8E24 - chains A and B of the 3 polymer chains in the assembly; structure by X-ray diffraction, 2.34 A resolution.

Chain A:
Protein: DNA polymerase theta
Source organism: Homo sapiens
Notes: EC 2.7.7.7
UniProtKB: O75417 (DPOLQ_HUMAN); residue numbers follow UniProt; this construct covers 1818-1867, 1889-1920, 1934-2146, 2171-2263, 2304-2509, 1 more blocks
Sequence (668 residues; numbered 1817 to 2590; 106 numbers in that range are skipped by the numbering (no residue carries them; nothing is unmodelled there); the number before each row is that of its first residue):
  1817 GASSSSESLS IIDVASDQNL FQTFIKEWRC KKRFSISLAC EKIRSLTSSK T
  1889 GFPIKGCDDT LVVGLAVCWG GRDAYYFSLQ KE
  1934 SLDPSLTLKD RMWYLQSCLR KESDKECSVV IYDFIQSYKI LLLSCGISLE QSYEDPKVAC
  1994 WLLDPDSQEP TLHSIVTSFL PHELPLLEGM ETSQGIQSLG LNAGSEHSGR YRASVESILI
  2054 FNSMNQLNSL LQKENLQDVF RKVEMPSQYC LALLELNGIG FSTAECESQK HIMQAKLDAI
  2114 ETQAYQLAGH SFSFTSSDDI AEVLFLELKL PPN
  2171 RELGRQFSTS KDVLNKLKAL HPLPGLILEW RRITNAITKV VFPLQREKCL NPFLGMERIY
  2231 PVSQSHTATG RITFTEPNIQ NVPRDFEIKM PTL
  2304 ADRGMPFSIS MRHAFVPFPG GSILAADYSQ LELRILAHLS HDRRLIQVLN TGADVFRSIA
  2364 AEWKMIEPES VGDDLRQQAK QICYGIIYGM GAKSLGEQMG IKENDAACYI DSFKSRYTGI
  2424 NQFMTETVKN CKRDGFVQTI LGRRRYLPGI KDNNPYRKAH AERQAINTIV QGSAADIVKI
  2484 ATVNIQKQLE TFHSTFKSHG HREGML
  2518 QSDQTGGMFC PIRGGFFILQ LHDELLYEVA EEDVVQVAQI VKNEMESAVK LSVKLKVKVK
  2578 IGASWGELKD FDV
Unresolved in the structure: 1817-1822, 2171-2178, 2190, 2518-2525, 2590
Construct notes: expression tag (1817)
Swiss-Prot annotation at these positions:
  - region: Lys-2142 to Asn-2146, Leu-2173 to Phe-2177 (Loop 1)
  - binding site (Mg(2+)): Asp-2330, Tyr-2331, Asp-2540
  - mutagenesis: Ser-1977 (S1977P: Decreased protein stability), Lys-2181 (K2181A: Impaired ability to bypasse abasic sites), Arg-2202 (R2202A: Impaired ability to bypasse abasic sites. In Pol-theta(RR) mutant; abolished polymerase activity; when associated with V-2254), Arg-2254 (R2254A/V: Impaired ability to bypasse abasic sites; R2254V: In Pol-theta(RR) mutant; abolished polymerase activity; when associated with A-2202), Asp-2540 to Glu-2541 (Abolishes DNA polymerase activity)
Metal / ion sites: Mg2+: Asp-2540 (together with 2'-3'-dideoxyguanosine-5'-triphosphate)
Small-molecule neighbours:
  - 2'-3'-dideoxyguanosine-5'-triphosphate (DG3): Arg-2241, Asp-2330, Tyr-2331, Gln-2333, Glu-2335, Phe-2359, Arg-2379, Lys-2383, Gln-2384, Tyr-2387, Tyr-2391, Asn-2470, Asp-2540
  - UA6 (2-[2,4-bis(trifluoromethyl)phenyl]-N-phenyl-N-[3-(pyridazin-3-yl)prop-2-yn-1-yl]acetamide): Leu-2336, Leu-2348, Val-2351, Val-2358, Ile-2362, Trp-2366, Ile-2385, Cys-2386, Ile-2389, Ile-2390, Met-2402, Tyr-2412, Ser-2415, Phe-2416, Arg-2419, Tyr-2420, Ile-2423
Reported in the primary citation:
  - binding site for UA6: Glu-2365, Cys-2386, Tyr-2412, Arg-2419

Chain B:
Molecule: 17-nt DNA strand
Sequence (17 nucleotides; numbered 1 to 17; the number before each row is that of its first residue):
     1 CGTCCAATGA CAGCCGC
Unresolved in the structure: 15-17

Chain A / chain B interface:
Residue-residue contacts (39; chain A residue first):
  Lys-2209(A) with DG9(B), hydrogen bond to the base; DA10(B), hydrogen bond to the sugar
  Gln-2234(A) with DT8(B), phosphate contact
  Thr-2237(A) with DA7(B), sugar contact
  Ala-2238(A) with DA6(B), phosphate contact; DA7(B), hydrogen bond to the phosphate
  Thr-2239(A) with DA6(B), sugar contact
  Arg-2241(A) with DA6(B), base contact
  Thr-2243(A) with DA7(B), phosphate contact; DT8(B), sugar contact
  Phe-2244(A) with DT8(B), sugar contact
  Thr-2245(A) with DT8(B), phosphate contact; DG9(B), phosphate contact
  Glu-2246(A) with DG9(B), hydrogen bond to the phosphate
  Asn-2248(A) with DT8(B), hydrogen bond to the sugar
  Asn-2251(A) with DT8(B), hydrogen bond to the base
  Gln-2384(A) with DC4(B), base contact
  Tyr-2387(A) with DC4(B), base contact
  Gly-2388(A) with DC4(B), base contact
  Tyr-2391(A) with DC4(B), sugar contact
  Gly-2392(A) with DC4(B), phosphate contact
  Met-2393(A) with DC4(B), phosphate contact
  Gly-2394(A) with DC4(B), hydrogen bond to the phosphate
  Ser-2397(A) with DC4(B), hydrogen bond to the phosphate
  Arg-2448(A) with DA6(B), salt bridge to the phosphate
  Asn-2457(A) with DG2(B), hydrogen bond to the base
  Pro-2458(A) with DT3(B), base contact
  Tyr-2459(A) with DG2(B), base contact; DT3(B), sugar contact
  Ala-2462(A) with DT3(B), base contact
  His-2463(A) with DC5(B), salt bridge to the phosphate
  Arg-2466(A) with DT3(B), hydrogen bond to the base; DC4(B), hydrogen bond to the phosphate; DC5(B), salt bridge to the phosphate
  Gln-2467(A) with DC5(B), phosphate contact; DA6(B), hydrogen bond to the phosphate
  Asn-2470(A) with DC5(B), sugar contact
  Gln-2474(A) with DC5(B), hydrogen bond to the base; DA6(B), hydrogen bond to the sugar
Other interface residues (no listed pair), chain A (31 interface residues in all): Pro-2247

In short:
31 residues of chain A face 9 of chain B across their interface, with 14 hydrogen bonds and 3 salt bridges.
Polar pairs include Lys-2209(A)/DG9(B), Asn-2251(A)/DT8(B) and Asn-2457(A)/DG2(B). Chain A binds
2'-3'-dideoxyguanosine-5'-triphosphate and compound UA6. From the paper: a binding site for UA6 at
Glu-2365(A), Cys-2386(A) and Tyr-2412(A) among others.
Here chain A is DNA polymerase theta (Homo sapiens) and chain B is a 17-nt DNA strand. Entry 8E24 (Human DNA
polymerase theta in complex with allosteric inhibitor) was determined by X-ray diffraction together with 8E23
from the same study.
